Entry 5FAE (X-ray diffraction, 1.70 A resolution); this record covers chain A.

== Chain A ==
Molecule: Gelsolin
Organism: Homo sapiens
Reference sequence: P06396 (GELS_HUMAN); residues 151-266 here correspond to UniProt positions 178-293 (UniProt number = residue number + 27)
Sequence (119 residues; row label = number of the first residue in the row):
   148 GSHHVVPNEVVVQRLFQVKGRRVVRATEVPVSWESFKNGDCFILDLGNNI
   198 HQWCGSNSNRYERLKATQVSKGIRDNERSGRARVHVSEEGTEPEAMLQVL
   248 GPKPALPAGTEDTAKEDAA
Unresolved in the structure: 156-157, 258-266
Construct notes: expression tag (148-150); engineered mutation K184 (Asn211 in P06396)
UniProt features mapped onto this chain:
  - binding site (a 1,2-diacyl-sn-glycero-3-phospho-(1D-myo-inositol-4,5-bisphosphate)): R161 to R169
  - binding site (Ca(2+)): G186, D187, E209, D259
Disulfide bonds: C188-C201
Bound ions: Ca2+: G186, D187, E209
Reported in the primary citation:
  - disease-associated variants - N184K (Tm change 15 degC): decreased stability
  - disease-associated variants - N184K: unchanged binding to Ca2+
  - disease-associated variants - D187N: decreased stability in response to calcium
  - Ca2+ coordination: D187
  - conformationally variable residues (loop rearrangement): D259
  - mutagenesis - N184K (Tm change 15 degC): decreased stability
  - mutagenesis - N184K: unchanged binding to Ca2+
  - disease-associated variants - D187N, D187Y: abolished binding to Ca2+ (citing earlier work)

== In short ==
G186, D187 and E209 coordinate Ca2+. From UniProt: 9 residues binding
1,2-diacyl-sn-glycero-3-phospho-(1D-myo-inositol-4,5-bisphosphate) and 4 Ca2+-binding residues. The paper
reports that D187N and D187Y abolish binding to Ca2+; Ca2+ coordination by D187.
Chain A is Gelsolin (Homo sapiens); the structure, N184K pathological variant of gelsolin domain 2 (trigonal
form), was determined by X-ray diffraction together with 5FAF from the same study.
